Entry 7D7D (electron microscopy, 4.50 A resolution (low resolution: residue-level contacts below are approximate; hydrogen-bond / salt-bridge calls are withheld)); this record covers chains D and T of the 12 polymer chains in the assembly.

Chain D:
Protein: DNA-directed RNA polymerase subunit beta'
Organism: Escherichia coli
Notes: EC 2.7.7.6
UniProtKB: D7Y6A2 (D7Y6A2_ECOLX); residues 1-1407 here = UniProt positions 1-1407
Chain sequence (1407 residues; row label = number of the first residue in the row):
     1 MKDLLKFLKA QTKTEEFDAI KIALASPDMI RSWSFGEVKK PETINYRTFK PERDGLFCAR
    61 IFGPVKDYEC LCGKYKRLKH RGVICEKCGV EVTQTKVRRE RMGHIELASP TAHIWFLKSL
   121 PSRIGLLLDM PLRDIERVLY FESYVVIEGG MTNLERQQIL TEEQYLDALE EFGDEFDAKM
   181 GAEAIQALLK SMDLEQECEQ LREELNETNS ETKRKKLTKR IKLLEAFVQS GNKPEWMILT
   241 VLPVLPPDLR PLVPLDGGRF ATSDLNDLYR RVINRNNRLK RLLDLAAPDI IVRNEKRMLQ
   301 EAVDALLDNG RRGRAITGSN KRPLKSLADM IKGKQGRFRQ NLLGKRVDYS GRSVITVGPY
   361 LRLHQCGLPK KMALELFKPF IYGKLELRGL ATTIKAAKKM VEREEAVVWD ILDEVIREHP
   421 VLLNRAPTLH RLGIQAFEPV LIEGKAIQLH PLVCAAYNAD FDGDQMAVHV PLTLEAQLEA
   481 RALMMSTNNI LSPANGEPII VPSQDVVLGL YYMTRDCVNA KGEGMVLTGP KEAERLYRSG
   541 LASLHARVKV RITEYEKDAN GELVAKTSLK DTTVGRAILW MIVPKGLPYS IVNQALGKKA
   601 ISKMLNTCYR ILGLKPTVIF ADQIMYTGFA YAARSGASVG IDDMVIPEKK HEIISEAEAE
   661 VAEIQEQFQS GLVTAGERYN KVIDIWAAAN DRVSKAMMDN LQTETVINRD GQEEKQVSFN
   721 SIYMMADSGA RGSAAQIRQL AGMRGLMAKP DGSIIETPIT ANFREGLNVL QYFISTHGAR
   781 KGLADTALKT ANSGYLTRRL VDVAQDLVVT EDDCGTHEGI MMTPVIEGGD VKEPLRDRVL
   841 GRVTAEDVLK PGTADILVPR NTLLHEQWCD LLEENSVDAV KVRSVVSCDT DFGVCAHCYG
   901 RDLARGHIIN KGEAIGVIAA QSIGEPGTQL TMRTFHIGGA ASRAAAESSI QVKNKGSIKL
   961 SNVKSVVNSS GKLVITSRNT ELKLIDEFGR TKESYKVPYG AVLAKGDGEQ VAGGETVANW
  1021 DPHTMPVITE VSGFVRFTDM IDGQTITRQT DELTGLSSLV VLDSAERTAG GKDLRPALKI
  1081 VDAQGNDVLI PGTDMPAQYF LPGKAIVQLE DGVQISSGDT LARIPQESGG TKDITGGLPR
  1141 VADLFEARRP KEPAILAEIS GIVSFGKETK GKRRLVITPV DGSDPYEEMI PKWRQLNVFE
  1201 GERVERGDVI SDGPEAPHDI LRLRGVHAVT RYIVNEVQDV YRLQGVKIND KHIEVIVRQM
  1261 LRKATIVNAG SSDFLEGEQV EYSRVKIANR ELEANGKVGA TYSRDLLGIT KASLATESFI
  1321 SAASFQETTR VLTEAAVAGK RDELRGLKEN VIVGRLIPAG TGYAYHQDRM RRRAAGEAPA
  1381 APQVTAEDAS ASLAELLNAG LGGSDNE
Disordered / not traced: 1-15, 933-947, 1127-1134, 1374-1407
Ion coordination: Zn2+ site 1: Cys-72, Cys-88; Mg2+: Asp-460, Asp-464; Zn2+ site 2: Cys-814, Arg-883, Cys-888, Cys-895, Cys-898

Chain T:
Molecule: template strand (59-nt DNA)
Organism: Escherichia virus T4
Sequence (59 nucleotides; row label = number of the first residue in the row; note: 8 numbers in that range are skipped by the numbering (no residue carries them; nothing is unmodelled there); a row labelled like 13A-13I holds insertion residues (13A, then the next letters in order)):
     1 GGCTGCTTCA GTA
13A-13I TCAGGAGTA
    22 TTTATACTCT CAGTAATAGT GCTGAGCTCT TTATTAG
Disordered / not traced: 13A-13I, 55-58

Interface between chain D and chain T:
Pairs across the interface - 15 pairs, chain D then chain T:
  Arg-53(D) with DT35(T); DA36(T)
  Asn-209(D) with DG2(T)
  Ser-210(D) with DG2(T)
  Arg-259(D) with DT22(T)
  Phe-260(D) with DT22(T); DT23(T)
  Asn-320(D) with DT23(T)
  Lys-334(D) with DA13(T)
  Arg-339(D) with DA13(T)
  Lys-1172(D) with DG5(T)
  Gln-1326(D) with DT12(T)
  Glu-1327(D) with DG11(T); DT12(T)
  Arg-1330(D) with DG11(T)
Other interface residues (no listed pair), chain D (18 interface residues in all): Leu-120, Lys-213, Ser-319, Tyr-795, Arg-798, Met-1189
Other interface residues (no listed pair), chain T (13 interface residues in all): DC3, DT4, DA10, DT24

In short:
18 residues of chain D and 13 residues of chain T are in contact. Cys-72(D) and Cys-88(D) coordinate Zn2+ site
1. Asp-460(D) and Asp-464(D) form the Mg2+ site.
Chain D is DNA-directed RNA polymerase subunit beta' (Escherichia coli) and chain T is template strand (59-nt
DNA) (Escherichia virus T4); the structure, CryoEM structure of gp45-dependent transcription activation
complex, was determined by electron microscopy together with 7D7C from the same study.
